Entry 4M33 (X-ray diffraction, 2.22 A resolution); this record covers chains C and D of the 4 polymer chains in the assembly.

# Chain C (and D)
Protein: Putative starvation-induced DNA protecting protein/Ferritin and Dps
Source organism: Mycobacterium smegmatis
Notes: chain D of this document is another copy of the same molecule, construct and numbering; everything in this record applies to it too
UniProt: A0QXB7 (A0QXB7_MYCS2); residues 1-161 here = UniProt positions 1-161
Amino-acid sequence (168 residues; row label = number of the first residue in the row; numbers below 1 keep their minus sign (Met-6 is residue -6)):
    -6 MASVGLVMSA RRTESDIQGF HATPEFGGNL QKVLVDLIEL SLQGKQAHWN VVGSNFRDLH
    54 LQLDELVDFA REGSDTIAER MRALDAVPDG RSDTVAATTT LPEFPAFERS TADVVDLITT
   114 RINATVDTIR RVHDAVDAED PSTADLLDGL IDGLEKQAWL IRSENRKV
Unresolved in the structure: -6 to 1 (chain D: -6 to 0)
Construct notes: expression tag (-6 to 0); engineered mutation Asp141 (His in A0QXB7)
Bound ions: Fe2+ site 1: His41 (shared with Asp68(D), Glu72(D) of chain D); Mg2+ site 1: Asn48, Asp51 (shared with 2 residues of chain B); Fe2+ site 2: Asp68, Glu72 (shared with His41(D) of chain D); Mg2+ site 2: Asp138 (shared with 1 residue of chain A)
From the paper describing this entry:
  - mutagenesis - H141D: decreased catalytic activity
  - mutagenesis - H141D: decreased binding to iron

# Interface between chain C and chain D
Contacting residue pairs (58; chain C residue first):
  Ile31(C) - Leu35(D)  hydrophobic
  Glu32(C) - Ser85(D)  hydrogen bond
  Leu35(C) - Ile31(D)  hydrophobic
  Leu35(C) - Ser85(D)
  Lys38(C) - Asp68(D)  salt bridge
  Gln39(C) - Pro81(D)  hydrogen bond (side chain-backbone)
  Gln39(C) - Asp82(D)
  Gln39(C) - Gly83(D)  hydrogen bond (side chain-backbone)
  Gln39(C) - Arg84(D)
  His41(C) - Asp68(D)  salt bridge
  His41(C) - Glu72(D)  salt bridge
  Trp42(C) - Asp68(D)  hydrogen bond
  Trp42(C) - Ala71(D)
  Trp42(C) - Glu72(D)
  Trp42(C) - Arg75(D)  hydrogen bond (backbone-side chain)
  Trp42(C) - Pro81(D)  hydrophobic
  Asn43(C) - Arg75(D)
  Asn43(C) - Val80(D)
  Asn43(C) - Pro81(D)  hydrogen bond (side chain-backbone)
  Val45(C) - Arg75(D)
  His53(C) - Glu72(D)  salt bridge
  Arg64(C) - Arg64(D)
  Asp68(C) - Lys38(D)  salt bridge
  Asp68(C) - His41(D)
  Asp68(C) - Trp42(D)  hydrogen bond
  Ala71(C) - Trp42(D)
  Glu72(C) - His41(D)  salt bridge
  Glu72(C) - Trp42(D)
  Glu72(C) - His53(D)  salt bridge
  Arg75(C) - Trp42(D)  hydrogen bond (side chain-backbone)
  Arg75(C) - Asn43(D)  hydrogen bond
  Arg75(C) - Val45(D)
  Arg75(C) - Glu101(D)  salt bridge
  Val80(C) - Asn43(D)
  Val80(C) - Phe100(D)  hydrophobic
  Pro81(C) - Gln39(D)  hydrogen bond (backbone-side chain)
  Pro81(C) - Trp42(D)  hydrophobic
  Pro81(C) - Asn43(D)  hydrogen bond (backbone-side chain)
  Asp82(C) - Gln39(D)
  Gly83(C) - Gln39(D)  hydrogen bond (backbone-side chain)
  Arg84(C) - Gln39(D)
  Arg84(C) - Glu96(D)  salt bridge
  Arg84(C) - Phe97(D)  hydrogen bond (side chain-backbone)
  Arg84(C) - Pro98(D)
  Arg84(C) - Ala99(D)
  Ser85(C) - Glu32(D)  hydrogen bond
  Ser85(C) - Leu35(D)
  Ser85(C) - Ala89(D)
  Asp86(C) - Ala89(D)
  Ala89(C) - Ser85(D)
  Ala89(C) - Asp86(D)
  Glu96(C) - Arg84(D)  salt bridge
  Phe97(C) - Arg84(D)  hydrogen bond (backbone-side chain)
  Pro98(C) - Arg84(D)
  Ala99(C) - Arg84(D)
  Phe100(C) - Val80(D)  hydrophobic
  Glu101(C) - Arg75(D)  salt bridge
  Glu101(C) - Val80(D)
Other interface residues (no listed pair), chain C (32 interface residues in all): Leu27, Ser67, Val88
Other interface residues (no listed pair), chain D (32 interface residues in all): Leu27, Ser67, Val88

# In short
The chain C/chain D interface involves 32 residues from each chain, with 15 hydrogen bonds and 11 salt
bridges. Polar pairs include Lys38(C)-Asp68(D), His41(C)-Asp68(D) and His41(C)-Glu72(D). Asn48(C) and Asp51(C)
form the Mg2+ site 1. The paper reports that H141D of chain C reduces catalytic activity; H141D of chain C
reduces binding to iron.
Both chains are Putative starvation-induced DNA protecting protein/Ferritin and Dps (Mycobacterium smegmatis).
Entry 4M33 (Crystal structure of gated-pore mutant H141D of second DNA-Binding protein under starvation from
Mycobacterium smegmatis) was determined by X-ray diffraction (same publication as 4M32, 4M34 and 4M35).
